Entry 2N8A (solution NMR); this record covers chains A and B.

[Chain A]
Molecule: Poly [ADP-ribose] polymerase 1
Organism: Homo sapiens
Notes: EC 2.4.2.30
UniProtKB: P09874 (PARP1_HUMAN); residue numbers follow UniProt; this construct covers 1-214
Sequence (214 residues; each row starts with the number of its first residue):
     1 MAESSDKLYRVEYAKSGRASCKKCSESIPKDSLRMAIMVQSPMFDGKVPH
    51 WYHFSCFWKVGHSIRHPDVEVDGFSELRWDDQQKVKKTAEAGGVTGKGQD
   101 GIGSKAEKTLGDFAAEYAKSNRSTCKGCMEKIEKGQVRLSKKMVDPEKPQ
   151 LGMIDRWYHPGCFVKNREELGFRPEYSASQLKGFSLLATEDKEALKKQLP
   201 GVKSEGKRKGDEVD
Metal / ion sites: Zn2+ site 1: Cys21, Cys24, His53, Cys56; Zn2+ site 2: Cys125, Cys128, His159, Cys162
Swiss-Prot annotation at these positions:
  - zinc finger: Tyr9 to Gly93 (PARP-type 1), Phe113 to Lys203 (PARP-type 2)
  - motif: Lys207 to Lys209 (Nuclear localization signal)
  - binding site (Zn(2+)): Cys21, Cys24, His53, Cys56, Cys125, Cys128, His159, Cys162
  - site: Asp214 (Cleavage)
  - modified residue: Ala2 (N-acetylalanine), Ser41 (Phosphoserine), Lys97 (N6-acetyllysine), Lys105 (N6-acetyllysine), Lys131 (N6-acetyllysine), Ser177 (Phosphoserine), Ser179 (Phosphoserine), Ser185 (Phosphoserine)
  - cross-link (Glycyl lysine isopeptide (Lys-Gly)): Lys192 (interchain with G-Cter in SUMO2), Lys203 (interchain with G-Cter in SUMO1)
  - mutagenesis: Arg18 (R18A: Abolished DNA-binding), Ser25 (S25A: Does not affect translocation into the cytosol), Arg34 (R34A: Abolished DNA-binding; R34E: Abolished binding to DNA strand breaks), Gln40 (Q40A: Does not affect DNA-binding), Ser41 (S41A: No effect), Pro42 (P42G: No effect), Met43 (M43A: No effect; M43D: Strongly decreased homodimerization), Phe44 to Val48 (Abolished DNA-binding), Phe44 (F44A: Abolished DNA-binding; F44D: Strongly decreased homodimerization), Asp45 (D45A: Does not affect DNA-binding. Decreased poly-ADP-ribosyltransferase activity), Lys119 to Ser120 (Abolished prolonged residence (trapping) to chromatin), Arg122 (R122A: Strongly decreased DNA-binding), 3 further mutagenesis entries in UniProt
Reported in the primary citation:
  - binding site for the 45-nt DNA strand (chain B): Arg18, Phe44, Val48, Arg122, Leu151, Ile154

[Chain B]
Molecule: 45-nt DNA strand
Sequence (45 nucleotides; row label = number of the first residue in the row):
     1 GCTGGCTTCGTAAGAAGCCAGCTCGCGGTCAGCTTGCTGACCGCG

[Chain A / chain B interface]
Contacting residue pairs (34; chain A residue first):
  Lys15(A) - DA20(B)  phosphate contact
  Ser16(A) - DA20(B)  phosphate contact
  Ser16(A) - DG21(B)  phosphate contact
  Arg18(A) - DG4(B)  base contact
  Arg18(A) - DA20(B)  base contact
  Arg18(A) - DG21(B)  sugar contact
  Ala19(A) - DG21(B)  phosphate contact
  Ala19(A) - DC22(B)  phosphate contact
  Ser20(A) - DC22(B)  phosphate contact
  Lys22(A) - DT23(B)  phosphate contact
  Arg34(A) - DG21(B)  phosphate contact
  Ser41(A) - DT23(B)  base contact
  Met43(A) - DG1(B)  sugar contact
  Phe44(A) - DG1(B)  base contact
  Val48(A) - DT23(B)  base contact
  Trp51(A) - DC22(B)  phosphate contact
  Lys119(A) - DG43(B)  sugar contact
  Lys119(A) - DC44(B)  phosphate contact
  Ser120(A) - DG43(B)  phosphate contact
  Ser120(A) - DC44(B)  phosphate contact
  Arg122(A) - DG27(B)  base contact
  Arg122(A) - DC42(B)  base contact
  Arg122(A) - DG43(B)  sugar contact
  Arg122(A) - DC44(B)  sugar contact
  Ser123(A) - DC44(B)  phosphate contact
  Ser123(A) - DG45(B)  phosphate contact
  Thr124(A) - DG45(B)  phosphate contact
  Lys134(A) - DC30(B)  phosphate contact
  Arg138(A) - DC44(B)  phosphate contact
  Gln150(A) - DC24(B)  sugar contact
  Leu151(A) - DC24(B)  base contact
  Leu151(A) - DG45(B)  base contact
  Ile154(A) - DG45(B)  base contact
  Trp157(A) - DG45(B)  phosphate contact
Interface residues without a listed pair, chain A (25 interface residues in all): Pro49, Asp155
Interface residues without a listed pair, chain B (15 interface residues in all): DG5, DT29

[Overview]
25 residues of chain A and 15 residues of chain B are in contact. UniProt lists 8 Zn2+-binding residues and 21
mutagenesis sites on chain A. From the paper: a binding site for the 45-nt DNA strand (chain B) at Arg18(A),
Phe44(A) and Val48(A) among others.
Here chain A is Poly [ADP-ribose] polymerase 1 (Homo sapiens) and chain B is a 45-nt DNA strand. Entry 2N8A
(1H, 13C and 15N chemical shift assignments and solution structure for PARP-1 F1F2 domains in complex ...) was
determined by solution NMR.
